8JVA - chains D and F of the 4 polymer chains in the assembly; structure by electron microscopy, 2.81 A resolution.

# Chain D
Molecule: nanobody N235
Organism: Vicugna pacos
Notes: antibody fragment or engineered binder
Sequence (126 residues; row label = number of the first residue in the row):
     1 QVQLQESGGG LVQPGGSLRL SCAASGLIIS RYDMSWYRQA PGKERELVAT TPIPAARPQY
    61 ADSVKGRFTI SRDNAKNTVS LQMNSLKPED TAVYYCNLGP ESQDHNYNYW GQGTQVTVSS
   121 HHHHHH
Unresolved in the structure: 121-126
Disulfide bonds: Cys22-Cys96

# Chain F
Molecule: Spike protein S2'
Organism: Severe acute respiratory syndrome coronavirus 2
Notes: fragment: N-terminal
UniProt: P0DTC2 (SPIKE_SARS2); numbering as in UniProt; present here: 1-69, 72-141, 145-211, 215-303
Sequence (300 residues; numbered 1 to 303 plus 2 insertion-coded residues; 5 numbers in that range are skipped by the numbering (no residue carries them; nothing is unmodelled there); the number before each row is that of its first residue; a row labelled like 210A-210B holds insertion residues (210A, then the next letters in order)):
     1 MFVFLVLLPL VSSQCVNLTT RTQLPPAYTN SFTRGVYYPD KVFRSSVLHS TQDLFLPFFS
    61 NVTWFHVIS
    72 GTNGTKRFDN PVLPFNDGVY FASIEKSNII RGWIFGTTLD SKTQSLLIVN NATNVVIKVC
   132 EFQFCNDPFL
   145 DHKNNKSWME SEFRVYSSAN NCTFEYVSQP FLMDLEGKQG NFKNLREFVF KNIDGYFKIY
   205 SKHTPI
210A-210B IV
   211 REPEDLPQGF SALEPLVDLP IGINITRFQT LLALHRSYLT PGDSSSGWTA GAAAYYVGYL
   271 QPRTFLLKYN ENGTITDAVD CALDPLSETK CTL
Unresolved in the structure: 1-22, 72-75, 102, 147-155, 177-185, 210A-210B, 249-258
Disulfide bonds: Cys131-Cys166, Cys291-Cys301
Covalent attachments: N-acetylglucosamine (NAG) linked to Asn61, Asn122, Asn165, Asn234, Asn282
Differences from the reference sequence: variant Val67 (Ala in P0DTC2), Ile95 (Thr in P0DTC2), Asp145 (Tyr in P0DTC2), Ile210A (Leu212 in P0DTC2); insertion (212-214)

# Interface between chain D and chain F
Contacting residue pairs (22; chain D residue first):
  Gln1(D) - Glu281(F)
  Val2(D) - Phe43(F)  hydrophobic
  Gly26(D) - Asn282(F)
  Arg31(D) - Tyr38(F)  hydrogen bond
  Arg31(D) - Glu224(F)  salt bridge
  Arg31(D) - Thr284(F)
  Tyr32(D) - Lys41(F)
  Tyr32(D) - Phe43(F)
  Tyr32(D) - Gly283(F)
  Pro54(D) - Asp228(F)
  Ala55(D) - Val227(F)  hydrophobic
  Ala55(D) - Asp228(F)
  Ala55(D) - Pro230(F)
  Leu98(D) - Phe43(F)  hydrophobic
  Glu101(D) - Lys41(F)
  Glu101(D) - Val42(F)
  Ser102(D) - Lys41(F)  hydrogen bond (side chain-backbone)
  Ser102(D) - Phe43(F)
  Gln103(D) - Val42(F)
  Asp104(D) - Val42(F)
  Asp104(D) - Phe43(F)
  Asp104(D) - Arg44(F)  salt bridge
Also at the interface, not in a pair above, chain D (14 interface residues in all): Ile53, Tyr107
Also at the interface, not in a pair above, chain F (16 interface residues in all): Pro225, Leu226, Leu229
Interface features reported in the paper:
  - specific contacts: Arg31(D)-Tyr38(F) (hydrogen bond), Arg31(D)-Glu224(F), Ser102(D)-Lys41(F) (hydrogen bond)
  - epitope / paratope residues, chain D: Arg31(D), Tyr32(D), Ala55(D), Leu98(D), Ser102(D), Tyr107(D)
  - epitope / paratope residues, chain F: Tyr38(F), Lys41(F), Val42(F), Phe43(F), Glu224(F), Val227(F), Leu229(F), Gly283(F)
  - hot spots on chain F (mutagenesis) - Y38A (10- to 100-fold), K41A (10- to 100-fold), V42A (10- to 100-fold), F43A (> 700-fold), E224A (10- to 100-fold): decreased binding to nanobody N235 (chain D)

# Summary
14 residues of chain D and 16 residues of chain F are in contact, with 2 hydrogen bonds and 2 salt bridges.
Polar pairs include Arg31(D)-Glu224(F), Asp104(D)-Arg44(F) and Arg31(D)-Tyr38(F). The paper describes hydrogen
bonds between Arg31(D) and Tyr38(F) and Ser102(D) and Lys41(F); a contact between Arg31(D) and Glu224(F). From
the paper: Y38A, K41A and V42A of chain F, among others, reduce binding to nanobody N235 (chain D);
epitope/paratope residues Arg31(D), Tyr32(D) and Tyr38(F) among others; 5 substitutions were tested in all.
Here chain D is nanobody N235 (Vicugna pacos) and chain F is Spike protein S2' (Severe acute respiratory
syndrome coronavirus 2). Entry 8JVA (Cryo-EM structure of the N-terminal domain of Omicron BA.1 in complex
with nanobody N235 and S2L20 ...) was determined by electron microscopy.
